PDB entry 5SX3 | X-ray diffraction, 2.00 A resolution | chains A and B

# Chain A (and B)
Molecule: Catalase-peroxidase
Organism: Burkholderia pseudomallei (strain 1710b)
Notes: EC 1.11.1.21; chain B of this document is another copy of the same molecule, construct and numbering; everything in this record applies to it too
UniProt: Q3JNW6 (KATG_BURP1); residues 21-748 here correspond to UniProt positions 1-728 (UniProt number = residue number - 20)
Sequence (728 residues; each row starts with the number of its first residue):
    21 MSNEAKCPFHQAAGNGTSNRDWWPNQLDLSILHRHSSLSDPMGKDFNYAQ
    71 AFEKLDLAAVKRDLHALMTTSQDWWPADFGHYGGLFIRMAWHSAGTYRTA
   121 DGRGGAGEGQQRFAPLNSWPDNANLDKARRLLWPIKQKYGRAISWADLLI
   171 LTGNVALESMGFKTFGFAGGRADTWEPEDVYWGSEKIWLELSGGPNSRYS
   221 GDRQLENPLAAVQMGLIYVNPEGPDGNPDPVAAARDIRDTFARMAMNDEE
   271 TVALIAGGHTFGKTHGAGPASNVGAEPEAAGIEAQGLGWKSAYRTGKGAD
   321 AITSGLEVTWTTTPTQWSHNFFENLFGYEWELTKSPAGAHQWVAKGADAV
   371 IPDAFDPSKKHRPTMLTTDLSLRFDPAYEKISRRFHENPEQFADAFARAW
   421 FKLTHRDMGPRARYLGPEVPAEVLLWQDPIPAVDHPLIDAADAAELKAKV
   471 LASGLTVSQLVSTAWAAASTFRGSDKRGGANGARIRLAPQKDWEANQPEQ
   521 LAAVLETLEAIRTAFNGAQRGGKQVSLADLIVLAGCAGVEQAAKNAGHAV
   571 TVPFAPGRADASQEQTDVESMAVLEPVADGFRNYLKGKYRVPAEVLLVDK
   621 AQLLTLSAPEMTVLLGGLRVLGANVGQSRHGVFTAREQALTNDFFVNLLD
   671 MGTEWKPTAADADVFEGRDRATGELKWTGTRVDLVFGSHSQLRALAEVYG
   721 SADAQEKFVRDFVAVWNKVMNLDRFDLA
Disordered / not traced: 21-35
Glycans and other covalent adducts: covalent link W111-Y238; covalent link Y238-M264
Ion coordination: Na+: G122, G124, S494; heme Fe near H279 (its only coordinating residue here)
Small-molecule neighbours:
  - heme (HEM): D98, G104, L105, I107, R108, W111, V239, P241, I257, F261, L274, I275, G278, H279, F281, G282, K283, T284, H285, T323, S324, L326, W330, L386, T388, F416, W420
  - oxygen molecule (OXY): R108, H112, D141
Curated features (UniProtKB/Swiss-Prot):
  - active site: H112 (Proton acceptor)
  - binding site (heme b): H279
  - site: R108 (Transition state stabilizer)
  - cross-link: W111 to Y238 (Tryptophyl-tyrosyl-methioninium (Trp-Tyr) (with M-244)), Y238 to M264 (Tryptophyl-tyrosyl-methioninium (Tyr-Met) (with W-91))
From the paper describing this entry:
  - catalytic residues: H112 (citing earlier work)
  - conformationally variable residues (loop rearrangement, side-chain flip): L52 to H55, T119, E198, R255, R403, R426, T571, E589, R610, Q647, E657
  - contacts within the chain: R426-D495, R426-R497
  - mutagenesis - R426A, R426E, R426L: decreased catalytic activity
  - mutagenesis - R426K: decreased catalytic activity on catalase
  - mutagenesis - R426K: decreased catalytic activity (oxidase reaction)
  - mutagenesis - Y238F: abolished catalytic activity (oxidase activity) (citing earlier work)

# Interface between chain A and chain B
Contacting residue pairs (152; chain A residue first):
  G36(A) with Y201(B); G203(B); S204(B)
  T37(A) with G203(B), hydrogen bond (backbone-backbone); S204(B), hydrogen bond (side chain-backbone); E205(B), hydrogen bond (side chain-backbone); K206(B), hydrogen bond
  N39(A) with A134(B), hydrogen bond (side chain-backbone); P135(B); P197(B)
  W42(A) with E205(B); K206(B); I207(B); W208(B), hydrophobic; M234(B), hydrophobic
  W43(A) with P135(B), hydrophobic; S138(B); W208(B), hydrophobic; E296(B), hydrogen bond; E298(B); A299(B)
  Q46(A) with E298(B), hydrogen bond (side chain-backbone)
  H53(A) with S56(B); L58(B); E196(B), salt bridge
  R54(A) with L58(B)
  S56(A) with L58(B)
  L58(A) with L52(B); H53(B); R54(B); S627(B); P629(B)
  S59(A) with P629(B); L715(B)
  P61(A) with L715(B), hydrophobic; V718(B), hydrophobic; Y719(B); K727(B), hydrogen bond (backbone-side chain)
  W94(A) with M671(B), hydrophobic; R690(B)
  R132(A) with S710(B); A714(B); E717(B), salt bridge
  F133(A) with S710(B); A714(B), hydrophobic
  A134(A) with N39(B), hydrogen bond (backbone-side chain)
  P135(A) with N39(B); W43(B), hydrophobic
  N137(A) with S710(B)
  S138(A) with W43(B)
  R150(A) with M671(B), hydrogen bond; R713(B)
  W153(A) with L669(B), hydrogen bond (side chain-backbone); E717(B); S721(B)
  Q157(A) with G720(B), hydrogen bond (side chain-backbone); S721(B); A722(B), hydrogen bond (backbone-backbone)
  K158(A) with A722(B)
  G160(A) with S721(B); D723(B)
  R161(A) with D723(B), salt bridge
  W165(A) with E717(B), hydrogen bond
  W195(A) with Q711(B); A714(B); V718(B), hydrophobic
  E196(A) with H53(B), salt bridge; Q711(B)
  P197(A) with N39(B); Q711(B)
  Y201(A) with G36(B)
  G203(A) with G36(B); T37(B), hydrogen bond (backbone-backbone)
  S204(A) with T37(B), hydrogen bond (backbone-side chain)
  E205(A) with T37(B), hydrogen bond (backbone-side chain); W42(B)
  K206(A) with T37(B), hydrogen bond; W42(B)
  I207(A) with W42(B)
  W208(A) with W42(B), hydrophobic; W43(B), hydrophobic
  M234(A) with W42(B), hydrophobic
  E296(A) with W43(B), hydrogen bond
  E298(A) with W43(B); Q46(B); S710(B), hydrogen bond
  A299(A) with W43(B)
  I302(A) with F685(B), hydrophobic; R701(B); S708(B)
  E303(A) with W675(B); P677(B); F685(B)
  Q305(A) with L668(B); W675(B); L704(B), hydrogen bond (side chain-backbone); G707(B); S708(B); R713(B)
  G306(A) with G707(B); S708(B)
  L307(A) with M671(B), hydrophobic
  S627(A) with L58(B)
  P629(A) with L58(B); S59(B)
  L668(A) with Q305(B)
  L669(A) with W153(B), hydrogen bond (backbone-side chain)
  M671(A) with W94(B), hydrophobic; R150(B); L307(B), hydrophobic
  W675(A) with E303(B); Q305(B)
  P677(A) with E303(B)
  F685(A) with I302(B), hydrophobic; E303(B)
  R690(A) with W94(B)
  R701(A) with I302(B)
  L704(A) with Q305(B), hydrogen bond (backbone-side chain)
  V705(A) with I302(B)
  G707(A) with Q305(B); G306(B)
  S708(A) with I302(B); Q305(B); G306(B)
  S710(A) with R132(B); F133(B); N137(B); E298(B), hydrogen bond
  Q711(A) with W195(B); E196(B); P197(B)
  R713(A) with R150(B); Q305(B), hydrogen bond (side chain-backbone)
  A714(A) with R132(B); F133(B), hydrophobic; W195(B)
  L715(A) with P61(B), hydrophobic
  E717(A) with R132(B), salt bridge; W153(B); W165(B), hydrogen bond
  V718(A) with P61(B), hydrophobic; W195(B), hydrophobic
  Y719(A) with P61(B)
  G720(A) with Q157(B), hydrogen bond (backbone-side chain)
  S721(A) with W153(B); Q157(B); G160(B)
  A722(A) with Q157(B), hydrogen bond (backbone-backbone); K158(B)
  D723(A) with G160(B); R161(B), salt bridge
  K727(A) with P61(B), hydrogen bond (side chain-backbone)
Interface residues without a listed pair, chain A (83 interface residues in all): L52, H55, D60, M62, G63, K156, Y159, E614, V666, K676, D731
Interface residues without a listed pair, chain B (84 interface residues in all): D41, D60, M62, G63, K156, Y159, G301, E614, V666, K676, V705, D731

# Summary
The interface between chain A and chain B involves 83 residues on one side and 84 on the other, with 29
hydrogen bonds and 6 salt bridges. Among the polar pairs are H53(A)-E196(B), R132(A)-E717(B) and
R161(A)-D723(B). The paper reports the catalytic residue H112(A); R426A, R426E and R426L of chain A reduce
catalytic activity; 5 substitutions were tested in all.
Both chains are Catalase-peroxidase (Burkholderia pseudomallei (strain 1710b)). Entry 5SX3 (Crystal structure
of the catalase-peroxidase KatG of B. pseudomaallei at pH 4.5) was determined by X-ray diffraction (same
publication as 5SX6 and 5SX7).
